Entry 4RBP (X-ray diffraction, 1.85 A resolution); this record covers chains L and M of the 4 polymer chains in the assembly.

== Chain L ==
Name: Fab 2G12 light chain
Organism: Homo sapiens
Notes: antibody fragment or engineered binder
Amino-acid sequence (213 residues; row label = number of the first residue in the row):
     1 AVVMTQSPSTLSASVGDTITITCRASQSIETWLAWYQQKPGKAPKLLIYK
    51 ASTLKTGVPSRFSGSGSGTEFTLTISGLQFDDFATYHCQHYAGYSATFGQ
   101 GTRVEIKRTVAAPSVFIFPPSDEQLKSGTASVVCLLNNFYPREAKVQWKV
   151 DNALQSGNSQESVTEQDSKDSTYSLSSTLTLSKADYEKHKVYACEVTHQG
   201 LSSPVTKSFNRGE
Cystine bridges: Cys-23/Cys-88, Cys-134/Cys-194

== Chain M ==
Name: Fab 2G12 heavy chain
Organism: Homo sapiens
Notes: antibody fragment or engineered binder
Amino-acid sequence (224 residues; row label = number of the first residue in the row; note: 14 numbers in that range are skipped by the numbering (no residue carries them; nothing is unmodelled there); a row labelled like 82A-82C holds insertion residues (82A, then the next letters in order)):
     1 EVQLVESGGGLVKAGGSLILSCGVSNFRISAHTMNWVRRVPGGGLEWVAS
    51 IS
   52A T
    53 SSTYRDYADAVKGRFTVSRDDLEDFVYLQM
82A-82C HKM
    83 RVEDTAIYYCARKGSDRL
100A-100F SDNDPF
   101 DAWGPGTVVTVSPASTKGPSVFPLAPSSKS
   133 TSGGTAALGCLVKDYFPEPVTV
   156 SW
   162 NSGALTSG
   171 VHTFPAVLQS
   182 SGLYSLSSVVTVPSSSLGT
   203 Q
   205 TYICNVNHKPSNTKVDKK
   225 VEPK
Cystine bridges: Cys-22/Cys-92, Cys-142/Cys-208

== How chain L and chain M interact ==
Residue-residue contacts - 38 pairs, chain L then chain M:
  Phe-116(L) / Lys-129(M)
  Phe-116(L) / Ser-130(M)
  Phe-116(L) / Ala-139(M)  hydrophobic
  Ile-117(L) / Lys-129(M)  hydrogen bond (backbone-backbone)
  Ile-117(L) / Ser-130(M)
  Phe-118(L) / Leu-124(M)
  Phe-118(L) / Ala-125(M)
  Phe-118(L) / Ser-130(M)
  Phe-118(L) / Ala-139(M)
  Phe-118(L) / Leu-140(M)  hydrophobic
  Ser-121(L) / Phe-122(M)
  Ser-121(L) / Pro-123(M)
  Glu-123(L) / Phe-122(M)
  Glu-123(L) / Lys-221(M)  salt bridge
  Gln-124(L) / Phe-122(M)
  Gln-124(L) / Lys-145(M)
  Ser-131(L) / Leu-143(M)
  Ser-131(L) / Lys-145(M)
  Leu-135(L) / Phe-174(M)  hydrophobic
  Leu-135(L) / Val-190(M)  hydrophobic
  Asn-137(L) / His-172(M)
  Asn-137(L) / Thr-192(M)
  Asn-138(L) / His-172(M)  hydrogen bond
  Gln-160(L) / Val-177(M)
  Gln-160(L) / Leu-178(M)
  Gln-160(L) / Gln-179(M)
  Glu-161(L) / Val-177(M)
  Ser-162(L) / Phe-174(M)
  Ser-162(L) / Pro-175(M)  hydrogen bond (side chain-backbone)
  Val-163(L) / Pro-175(M)
  Thr-164(L) / Phe-174(M)
  Asp-167(L) / His-172(M)
  Ser-174(L) / His-172(M)  hydrogen bond
  Ser-174(L) / Phe-174(M)
  Leu-175(L) / Phe-174(M)
  Ser-176(L) / Phe-174(M)
  Lys-207(L) / Lys-129(M)
  Ser-208(L) / Lys-129(M)
Interface residues without a listed pair, chain L (24 interface residues in all): Thr-129, Val-133, Phe-209
Interface residues without a listed pair, chain M (23 interface residues in all): Thr-133, Thr-137, Thr-173, Ser-188

== Summary ==
24 residues of chain L face 23 of chain M across their interface, with 4 hydrogen bonds and 1 salt bridge.
Among the polar pairs are Glu-123(L)/Lys-221(M), Asn-138(L)/His-172(M) and Ser-162(L)/Pro-175(M).
Chain L is Fab 2G12 light chain and chain M is Fab 2G12 heavy chain, both from Homo sapiens; the structure,
Crystal structure of HIV neutralizing antibody 2G12 in complex with a bacterial oligosaccharide analog of
mammalian ..., was determined by X-ray diffraction.
